PDB entry 6K22 | X-ray diffraction, 2.75 A resolution | chain A

== Chain A ==
Molecule: Annexin A5
From: Homo sapiens
UniProt: P08758 (ANXA5_HUMAN); numbering as in UniProt (aligned over 2-320)
Amino-acid sequence (331 residues; each row starts with the number of its first residue; numbering starts at 0):
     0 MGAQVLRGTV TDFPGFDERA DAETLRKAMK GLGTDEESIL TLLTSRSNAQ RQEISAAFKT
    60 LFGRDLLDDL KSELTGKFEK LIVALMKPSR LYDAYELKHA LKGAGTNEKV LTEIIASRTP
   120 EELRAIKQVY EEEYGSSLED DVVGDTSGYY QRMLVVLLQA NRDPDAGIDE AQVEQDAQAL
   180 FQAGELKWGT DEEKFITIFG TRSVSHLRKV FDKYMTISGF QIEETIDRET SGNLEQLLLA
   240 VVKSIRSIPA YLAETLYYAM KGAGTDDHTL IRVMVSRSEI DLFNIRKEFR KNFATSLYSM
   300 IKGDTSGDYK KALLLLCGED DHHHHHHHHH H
Not modelled in the structure: 0-2, 319-330
Sequence notes: initiating methionine (0); expression tag (1, 321-330)
Bound ions: Ca2+ site 1: M28, G30, G32, E72; Ca2+ site 2: G183, G188, E228; Ca2+ site 3: M259, G261, D303
Swiss-Prot annotation at these positions:
  - motif: L314 to D319 ([IL]-x-C-x-x-[DE] motif)
  - modified residue: A2 (N-acetylalanine), S37 (Phosphoserine), K70 (N6-acetyllysine), K76 (N6-acetyllysine), K79 (N6-acetyllysine), K97 (N6-acetyllysine), K101 (N6-acetyllysine), K290 (N6-succinyllysine)
  - cross-link: K29 (Glycyl lysine isopeptide (Lys-Gly) (interchain with G-Cter in SUMO1))

== Overview ==
M28, G30, G32 and E72 coordinate Ca2+ site 1. G183, G188 and E228 coordinate Ca2+ site 2.
Chain A is Annexin A5 (Homo sapiens); the structure, Crystal structure of Ca-bound human Annexin A5 in low
salt condition, was determined by X-ray diffraction, deposited together with 6K25.
